PDB entry 7WE9 | electron microscopy, 3.60 A resolution | chains C and L of the 9 polymer chains in the assembly

== Chain C ==
Name: The heavy chain of Fab XGv289
Organism: Homo sapiens
Notes: antibody fragment or engineered binder
Sequence (120 residues; each row starts with the number of its first residue):
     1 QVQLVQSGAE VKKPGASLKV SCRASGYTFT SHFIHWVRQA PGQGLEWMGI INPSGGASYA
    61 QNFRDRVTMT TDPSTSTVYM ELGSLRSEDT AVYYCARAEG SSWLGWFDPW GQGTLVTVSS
Cystine bridges: Cys22-Cys95

== Chain L ==
Name: The light chain of Fab XGv289
Organism: Homo sapiens
Notes: antibody fragment or engineered binder
Sequence (111 residues; numbered 2 to 112; the number before each row is that of its first residue):
     2 SVLTQPPSAS GTPGQRVTIP CSGSSSNIGN NYVYWYQQLP GTAPKLLVYG NNQRPSGVPD
    62 RFSVSKSGTS ASLAISGLRS EDEADYYCAA WDDGLSGSGW VFGGGTKLTV L
Cystine bridges: Cys22-Cys89

== Interface between chain C and chain L ==
Pairs across the interface (19):
  Leu45(C) - Tyr88(L)
  Leu45(C) - Phe103(L)  hydrophobic
  Trp47(C) - Trp92(L)  hydrophobic
  Trp47(C) - Gly100(L)
  Trp47(C) - Trp101(L)
  Gln61(C) - Ser97(L)  hydrogen bond (side chain-backbone)
  Gln61(C) - Gly98(L)  hydrogen bond (side chain-backbone)
  Trp103(C) - Trp92(L)  hydrophobic
  Trp103(C) - Trp101(L)
  Leu104(C) - Tyr33(L)  hydrophobic
  Leu104(C) - Tyr35(L)
  Gly105(C) - Tyr35(L)  hydrogen bond (backbone-side chain)
  Trp106(C) - Tyr50(L)  hydrophobic
  Phe107(C) - Tyr35(L)  hydrophobic
  Phe107(C) - Tyr37(L)
  Phe107(C) - Leu47(L)
  Phe107(C) - Trp101(L)  hydrophobic
  Trp110(C) - Tyr37(L)
  Trp110(C) - Pro45(L)
Also at the interface, not in a pair above, chain C (11 interface residues in all): Gln39, Gly44
Also at the interface, not in a pair above, chain L (14 interface residues in all): Gly105

== Summary ==
Chain C and chain L form an interface of 11 and 14 residues respectively, with 3 hydrogen bonds. Polar
contacts include Gln61(C)-Ser97(L), Gln61(C)-Gly98(L) and Gly105(C)-Tyr35(L).
Chain C is the heavy chain of Fab XGv289 and chain L is the light chain of Fab XGv289, both from Homo sapiens;
the structure, SARS-CoV-2 Omicron variant spike protein in complex with Fab XGv289, was determined by electron
microscopy together with 7WE7, 7WE8, 7WEA, 7WEB, 7WEC, 7WED and 3 further entries from the same study.
